Entry 5MFJ (X-ray diffraction, 1.53 A resolution); this record covers chains A and B of the 4 polymer chains in the assembly.

# Chain A (and B)
Name: YIII(Dq.V2)4CqI
From: synthetic construct
Notes: chain B of this document is another copy of the same molecule, construct and numbering; everything in this record applies to it too
Chain sequence (243 residues; numbered 8 to 250; the number before each row is that of its first residue):
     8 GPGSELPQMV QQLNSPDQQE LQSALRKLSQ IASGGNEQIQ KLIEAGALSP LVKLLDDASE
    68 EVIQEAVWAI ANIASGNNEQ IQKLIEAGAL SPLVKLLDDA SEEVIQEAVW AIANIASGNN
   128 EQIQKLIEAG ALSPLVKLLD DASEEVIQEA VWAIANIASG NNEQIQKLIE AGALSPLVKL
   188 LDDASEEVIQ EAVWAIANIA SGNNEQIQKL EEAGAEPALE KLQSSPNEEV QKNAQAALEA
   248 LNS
Not modelled in the structure: 8-11 (chain B: 8-10)

# Interface between chain A and chain B
Pairs across the interface - 11 pairs, chain A then chain B:
  D24(A) - E44(B)
  Q26(A) - N43(B)
  E68(A) - N84(B)
  E68(A) - N85(B)  hydrogen bond (side chain-backbone)
  S108(A) - E128(B)
  E110(A) - N126(B)
  E110(A) - N127(B)  hydrogen bond (side chain-backbone)
  S150(A) - E170(B)
  E152(A) - N168(B)
  E152(A) - N169(B)  hydrogen bond (side chain-backbone)
  E194(A) - N211(B)
Other interface residues (no listed pair), chain A (9 interface residues in all): S66
Other interface residues (no listed pair), chain B (12 interface residues in all): E86

# In short
The interface between chain A and chain B involves 9 residues on one side and 12 on the other, with 3 hydrogen
bonds. Among the polar pairs are E68(A)-N85(B), E110(A)-N127(B) and E152(A)-N169(B).
Both chains are YIII(Dq.V2)4CqI (synthetic construct). Entry 5MFJ (Designed armadillo repeat protein
YIII(Dq.V2)4CqI in complex with peptide (KR)5) was determined by X-ray diffraction, deposited together with
5MFF, 5MFG, 5MFH, 5MFI and 5MFK.
